4RPX - chains A and T of the 4 polymer chains in the assembly; structure by X-ray diffraction, 1.90 A resolution.

[Chain A]
Protein: DNA polymerase beta
From: Homo sapiens
Notes: EC 2.7.7.7, 4.2.99.-
UniProtKB: P06746 (DPOLB_HUMAN); residue numbers follow UniProt; this construct covers 1-335
Chain sequence (343 residues; each row starts with the number of its first residue; numbers below 1 keep their minus sign (Met-1 is residue -1)):
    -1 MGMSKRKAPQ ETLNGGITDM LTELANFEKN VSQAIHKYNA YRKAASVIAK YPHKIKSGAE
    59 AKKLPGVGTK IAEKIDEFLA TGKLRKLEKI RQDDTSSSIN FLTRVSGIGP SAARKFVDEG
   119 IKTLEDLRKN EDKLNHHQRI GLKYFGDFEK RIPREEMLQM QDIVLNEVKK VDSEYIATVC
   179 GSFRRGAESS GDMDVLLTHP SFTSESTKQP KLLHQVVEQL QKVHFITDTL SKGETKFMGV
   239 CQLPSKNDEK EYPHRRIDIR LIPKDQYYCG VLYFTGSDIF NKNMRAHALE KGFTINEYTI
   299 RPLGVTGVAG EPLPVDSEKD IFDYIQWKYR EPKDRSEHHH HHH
Unresolved in the structure: -1 to 9, 336-341
Sequence notes: expression tag (-1 to 0, 336-341)
Metal / ion sites: Na+ site 1: Lys60, Leu62, Val65 (shared with 1 residue of chain D); Na+ site 2: Thr101, Val103, Ile106 (shared with 1 residue of chain P); Na+ site 3 near Asp160 (its only coordinating residue here); Ca2+ site 1: Asp190, Asp192, Asp256 (together with 2'-deoxycytidine-5'-triphosphate) (shared with 1 residue of chain P); Ca2+ site 2: Asp190, Asp192 (together with 2'-deoxycytidine-5'-triphosphate); Na+ site 4 near Glu249 (its only coordinating residue here); Na+ site 5: Asp314, Asp318; Na+ site 6: Asp318, Asp321
Ligand contacts: 2'-deoxycytidine-5'-triphosphate (DCP): Arg149, Gly179, Ser180, Arg183, Ser188, Gly189, Asp190, Asp192, Tyr271, Phe272, Thr273, Gly274, Ser275, Asp276, Asn279
Swiss-Prot annotation at these positions:
  - region: Arg183 to Asp192 (DNA-binding)
  - active site: Lys72 (Nucleophile)
  - binding site (K(+)): Lys60, Leu62, Val65, Thr101, Val103, Ile106
  - binding site (Na(+)): Lys60, Leu62, Val65, Thr101, Val103, Ile106
  - binding site (dATP): Arg149, Ser180, Arg183, Gly189, Asp190
  - binding site (dCTP): Arg149, Ser180, Arg183, Gly189, Asp190
  - binding site (dGTP): Arg149, Ser180, Arg183, Gly189, Asp190, Asp192
  - binding site (dTTP): Arg149, Ser180, Arg183, Gly189, Asp190
  - binding site (Mg(2+)): Asp190, Asp192, Asp256
  - modified residue: Lys72 (N6-acetyllysine), Arg83 (Omega-N-methylarginine), Arg152 (Omega-N-methylarginine)
  - cross-link (Glycyl lysine isopeptide (Lys-Gly)): Lys41 (interchain with G-Cter in ubiquitin), Lys61 (interchain with G-Cter in ubiquitin), Lys81 (interchain with G-Cter in ubiquitin)
  - natural variant: Leu22 (L22P: Found in a gastric cancer sample; uncertain significance), Tyr39 (Y39C: Found in a gastric cancer sample; uncertain significance), Gly118 (G118V: Decreased DNA-directed DNA polymerase activity), Arg137 (R137Q: Decreased function in base-excision repair), Arg149 (R149I: Decreased DNA-directed DNA polymerase activity), Asp160 (D160N: Found in a gastric cancer sample; uncertain significance), Cys239 (C239R: Found in a gastric cancer sample; uncertain significance), Lys289 (K289M: Found in a colon cancer sample; uncertain significance), Asn294 (N294D: Found in a gastric cancer sample; uncertain significance), Glu295 (E295K: Found in a gastric cancer sample; uncertain significance)
  - mutagenesis: Phe25 (F25W: No effect on 5'-dRP lyase activity. Decreased ssDNA binding), His34 (H34G: Decreased 5'-dRP lyase activity. Decreased ssDNA binding), Lys35 (K35A: Decreased 5'-dRP lyase activity. Decreased ssDNA binding. Loss of 5'-dRP lyase activity; when associated with A-68 and A-72. Decreased ssDNA binding; when associated with A-68 and A-72 ...), Tyr39 (Y39F: No effect on 5'-dRP lyase activity; Y39Q: Abolishes DNA polymerase and 5'-dRP lyase activity), Lys41 (K41R: Abolishes ubiquitination; when associated with R-61 and R-81), Lys60 (K60A: Decreased 5'-dRP lyase activity. Decreased ssDNA binding), Lys61 (K61R: Abolishes ubiquitination; when associated with R-41 and R-81), Lys68 (K68A: No effect on 5'-dRP lyase activity. Decreased ssDNA binding. Loss of 5'-dRP lyase activity; when associated with A-35 and A-72. Decreased ssDNA binding; when associated with A-35 and A-72 ...), Glu71 (E71Q: No effect on 5'-dRP lyase activity. No effect on structure shown by circular dichroism. No effect on ssDNA binding), Lys72 (K72A: Severely reduced 5'-dRP lyase activity. Does not affect ssDNA binding. Loss of 5'-dRP lyase activity; when associated with A-35 and A-68. Decreased ssDNA binding ...), Glu75 (E75A: Slightly decreased 5'-dRP lyase activity. Decreased ssDNA binding. No effect on structure shown by circular dichroism), Lys81 (K81R: Abolishes ubiquitination; when associated with R-41 and R-61), 5 further mutagenesis entries in UniProt
From the paper describing this entry:
  - Ca2+ coordination: Asp190, Asp192, Asp256

[Chain T]
Molecule: 16-nt DNA strand
Sequence (16 nucleotides; row label = number of the first residue in the row):
     1 CCGACGGCGC ATCAGC
Modified / non-standard residues: 8OG (8-oxo-2'-deoxy-guanosine-5'-monophosphate) at position 6
Metal / ion sites: Na+: DG9 (shared with 1 residue of chain P)

[How chain A and chain T interact]
Residue-residue contacts (27; chain A residue first):
  His34(A) - DC5(T)  stacking on the base
  Ser229(A) - DC10(T)  phosphate contact
  Ser229(A) - DA11(T)  phosphate contact
  Lys230(A) - DC10(T)  phosphate contact
  Lys230(A) - DA11(T)  hydrogen bond to the phosphate
  Gly231(A) - DC10(T)  phosphate contact
  Glu232(A) - DC10(T)  hydrogen bond to the phosphate
  Thr233(A) - DG9(T)  hydrogen bond to the phosphate
  Thr233(A) - DC10(T)  hydrogen bond to the phosphate
  Lys234(A) - DG9(T)  phosphate contact
  Lys234(A) - DC10(T)  hydrogen bond to the phosphate
  Arg258(A) - DG9(T)  sugar contact
  Tyr271(A) - DG7(T)  base contact
  Asn279(A) - 8OG_6(T)  base contact
  Lys280(A) - DC5(T)  phosphate contact
  Lys280(A) - 8OG_6(T)  salt bridge to the phosphate
  Arg283(A) - 8OG_6(T)  sugar contact
  Arg283(A) - DG7(T)  hydrogen bond to the sugar
  Ala284(A) - 8OG_6(T)  phosphate contact
  Leu287(A) - 8OG_6(T)  phosphate contact
  Leu287(A) - DG7(T)  phosphate contact
  Thr292(A) - DG7(T)  hydrogen bond to the phosphate
  Ile293(A) - DG7(T)  sugar contact
  Asn294(A) - DG7(T)  phosphate contact
  Asn294(A) - DC8(T)  hydrogen bond to the phosphate
  Glu295(A) - DC8(T)  sugar contact
  Tyr296(A) - DG9(T)  hydrogen bond to the phosphate
Other interface residues (no listed pair), chain A (20 interface residues in all): Asp276

[In short]
20 residues of chain A face 7 of chain T across their interface; the contacts include 9 hydrogen bonds, 1 salt
bridge and 1 aromatic stacking contact. Polar contacts include Arg283(A)-DG7(T), Lys230(A)-DA11(T) and
Glu232(A)-DC10(T). Bound to chain A: 2'-deoxycytidine-5'-triphosphate. From the paper: Ca2+ coordination by
Asp190(A), Asp192(A) and Asp256(A).
Here chain A is DNA polymerase beta (Homo sapiens) and chain T is a 16-nt DNA strand. Entry 4RPX (Precatalytic
ternary complex of Human DNA Polymerase Beta With Gapped DNA Containing an 8-oxo-7,8-dihydro-Guanine (8-oxoG)
and ...) was determined by X-ray diffraction, deposited together with 4RPY, 4RPZ, 4RQ0, 4RQ1, 4RQ2, 4RQ3 and 5
further entries.
